9G9T - chains a and h of the 24 polymer chains in the assembly; structure by electron microscopy, 1.80 A resolution.

Chain a:
Name: Cytochrome b
Organism: Toxoplasma gondii
UniProtKB: O20672 (CYB_TOXGO); residues 10-368 here = UniProt positions 10-368
Amino-acid sequence (360 residues; each row starts with the number of its first residue):
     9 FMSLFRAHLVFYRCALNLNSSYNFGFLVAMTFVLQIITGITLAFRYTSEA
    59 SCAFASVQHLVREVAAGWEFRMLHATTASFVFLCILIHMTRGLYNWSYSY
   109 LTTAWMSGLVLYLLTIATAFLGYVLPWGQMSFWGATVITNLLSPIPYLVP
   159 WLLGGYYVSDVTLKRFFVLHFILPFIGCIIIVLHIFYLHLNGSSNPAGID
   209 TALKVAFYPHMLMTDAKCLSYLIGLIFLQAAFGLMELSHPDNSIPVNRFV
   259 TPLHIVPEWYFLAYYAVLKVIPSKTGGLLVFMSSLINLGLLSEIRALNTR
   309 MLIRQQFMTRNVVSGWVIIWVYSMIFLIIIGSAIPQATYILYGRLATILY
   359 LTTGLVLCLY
Construct notes: expression tag (9)
Bound ions: heme Fe site 1: His82, His178; heme Fe site 2: His96, His192; Mg2+: Arg303, Asn306, Arg308, Tyr368
Small-molecule neighbours:
  - A1IJD (6-chloranyl-7-methoxy-2-methyl-3-[4-[4-(trifluoromethyloxy)phenoxy]phenyl]-1H-quinolin-4-one), molecule 1: Phe9, Leu12, Phe13, His16, Leu17, Tyr20, Cys22, Leu26, Tyr30, Asn31, Phe34, Cys186, Ile189, Val190, Ile193, Leu196, His197, Ser201, Phe215, Asp223
  - A1IJD, molecule 2: Leu94, Met97, Thr98, Leu101, Tyr120, Ile124, Ile146, Leu149, Phe269, Tyr272, Tyr273, Leu276, Phe289, Ser292, Leu293, Leu296, Val325, Trp328, Tyr358, Leu365
  - heme (HEM), molecule 1: Tyr30, Asn31, Phe32, Gly33, Phe34, Val36, Ala37, Phe40, Ile93, His96, Met97, Arg99, Ser105, Leu109, Ala112, Trp113, Gly116, Leu117, Leu119, Tyr120, Ile189, His192, Ile193, Leu196, Ser201, Ser202
  - heme (HEM), molecule 2: Phe40, Gln43, Ile44, Gly47, Ile48, Leu50, Ala51, Tyr54, Arg79, His82, Ala83, Ala86, Thr126, Ala127, Gly130, Tyr131, Leu133, Pro134, Phe175, His178, Phe179, Pro182, Tyr268
  - 1,2-diacyl-sn-glycero-3-phosphocholine (PC1): Phe34, Met38, Val41, Tyr216, Leu220, Met221, Ala224, Leu227
UniProt features mapped onto this chain:
  - binding site (heme b): His82, His96, His178, His192
  - binding site (a ubiquinone): His197
What the authors report for this chain:
  - binding site for A1IJD: Leu26, Phe34, Ile189, Val190, Ile193, His197, Asp223
  - specificity-determining residues: Leu26, Met219, Thr222
  - mutagenesis - T222P: decreased binding to 7-methoxy ELQs (citing earlier work)

Chain h:
Name: QCR8/tggt1_227910
Organism: Toxoplasma gondii
UniProtKB: A0A125YW19 (A0A125YW19_TOXGG); residues 1-122 here = UniProt positions 1-122
Amino-acid sequence (122 residues; each row starts with the number of its first residue):
     1 MAASRLCQYLAGRGQTGLLSLSAPRLGAPKFERKMLGSYPVSPEFEMVWR
    51 DRLTAHGGYIQQTISPYQLKFIYPFWHTFFARCWCKCSAYAWPWVWPGLI
   101 TFGLVKKMNHDVEEDIRDHYWY
Disordered / not traced: 1-26

How chain a and chain h interact:
Contacting residue pairs (41):
  Ser11(a) with Pro43(h); Glu44(h)
  Ala15(a) with Pro43(h); Glu44(h); Met47(h)
  His16(a) with Met47(h)
  Phe19(a) with Glu44(h); Phe45(h), hydrophobic; Val48(h)
  Arg21(a) with Val48(h)
  Tyr102(a) with Trp94(h)
  His197(a) with Met47(h)
  Leu198(a) with Gly27(h), hydrogen bond (backbone-backbone); Arg50(h), hydrogen bond (backbone-side chain)
  Asn199(a) with Gly27(h), hydrogen bond (backbone-backbone)
  Thr209(a) with Leu53(h)
  Ala210(a) with Leu53(h), hydrophobic
  Lys212(a) with Asp51(h), salt bridge
  Met316(a) with Pro93(h)
  Thr317(a) with Ala89(h)
  Arg318(a) with Ser88(h); Ala89(h), hydrogen bond (backbone-backbone); Trp92(h)
  Asn319(a) with Trp92(h); Pro93(h)
  Val320(a) with Trp92(h), hydrophobic
  Ser322(a) with Pro93(h), hydrogen bond (side chain-backbone)
  Ile326(a) with Pro93(h); Trp94(h)
  Tyr330(a) with Trp94(h), hydrogen bond (side chain-backbone); Gly98(h); Thr101(h)
  Phe334(a) with Val105(h), hydrophobic; Met108(h), hydrophobic
  Ile338(a) with Met108(h), hydrophobic
  Gln344(a) with Asp115(h), hydrogen bond
  Thr346(a) with Val112(h); Asp115(h)
  Tyr350(a) with Lys107(h); Met108(h), hydrophobic; Asp111(h), hydrogen bond
Interface residues without a listed pair, chain a (29 interface residues in all): Arg14, Tyr20, Ile337, Tyr347
Interface residues without a listed pair, chain h (25 interface residues in all): Trp96, Pro97, Asn109

Overview:
The interface between chain a and chain h involves 29 residues on one side and 25 on the other, with 8
hydrogen bonds and 1 salt bridge. Among the polar pairs are Lys212(a)-Asp51(h), Leu198(a)-Arg50(h) and
Ser322(a)-Pro93(h). The paper reports a binding site for A1IJD at Leu26(a), Phe34(a) and Ile189(a) among
others; T222P of chain a reduces binding to 7-methoxy ELQs.
Chain a is Cytochrome b and chain h is QCR8/tggt1_227910, both from Toxoplasma gondii; the structure, Cryo-EM
structure of the Toxoplasma gondii respiratory chain complex III inhibited by ELQ-300, was determined by
electron microscopy (same publication as 9I4X).
